PDB entry 5KCW | X-ray diffraction, 1.91 A resolution | chains A and B of the 4 polymer chains in the assembly

Chain A (and B):
Name: Estrogen receptor
Organism: Homo sapiens
Notes: fragment: ligand-binding domain; chain B of this document is another copy of the same molecule, construct and numbering; everything in this record applies to it too
Reference sequence: P03372 (ESR1_HUMAN), isoform P03372-3; residues 298-554 here correspond to UniProt positions 125-381 (UniProt number = residue number - 173)
Chain sequence (257 residues; numbered 298 to 554; the number before each row is that of its first residue):
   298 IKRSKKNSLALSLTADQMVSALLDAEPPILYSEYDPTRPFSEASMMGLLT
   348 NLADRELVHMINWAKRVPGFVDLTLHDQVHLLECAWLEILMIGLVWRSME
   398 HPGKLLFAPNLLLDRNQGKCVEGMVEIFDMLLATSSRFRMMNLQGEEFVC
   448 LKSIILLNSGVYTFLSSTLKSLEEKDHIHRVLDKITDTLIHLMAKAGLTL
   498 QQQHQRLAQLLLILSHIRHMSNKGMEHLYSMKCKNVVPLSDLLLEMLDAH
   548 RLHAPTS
Disordered / not traced: 298-303, 332-333, 462-471, 549-554 (chain B: 298-304, 417-419, 461-469, 527-534, 549-554)
Construct notes: engineered mutation Ser-537 (Tyr364 in P03372)
Ligand contacts: OB9 ((1S,2R,4S)-5,6-bis(4-hydroxyphenyl)-N-phenyl-N-(2,2,2-trifluoroethyl)-7-oxabicyclo[2.2.1]hept-5-ene-2-sulfonamide): Met-343, Leu-346, Thr-347, Leu-349, Ala-350, Glu-353, Leu-384, Leu-387, Met-388, Leu-391, Arg-394, Phe-404, Met-421, Ile-424, Gly-521, His-524, Leu-525, Leu-536, Leu-540
What the authors report for this chain:
  - conformationally variable residues (helix shift): Leu-525, Leu-544
  - binding site for OB9: Leu-525
  - mutagenesis - Y537S: increased stability (citing earlier work)

Chain A / chain B interface:
Pairs across the interface (51):
  Ala-430(A) with Tyr-459(B)
  Arg-434(A) with Tyr-459(B), hydrogen bond; His-476(B)
  Ile-451(A) with Leu-509(B), hydrophobic
  Asn-455(A) with Leu-509(B); His-513(B), hydrogen bond
  Ser-456(A) with His-513(B)
  Tyr-459(A) with Ala-430(B); Arg-434(B); Ile-510(B); His-513(B), hydrogen bond
  His-476(A) with Arg-434(B)
  Asp-480(A) with Gln-502(B); Gln-506(B), hydrogen bond
  Thr-483(A) with His-501(B); Ala-505(B)
  Asp-484(A) with Gln-498(B), hydrogen bond; Gln-502(B), hydrogen bond
  Ile-487(A) with His-501(B)
  Gln-498(A) with Asp-484(B), hydrogen bond
  His-501(A) with Thr-483(B); Asp-484(B), salt bridge; Ile-487(B); His-501(B); Leu-504(B)
  Gln-502(A) with Asp-480(B); Asp-484(B), hydrogen bond
  Leu-504(A) with His-501(B)
  Ala-505(A) with Thr-483(B); Leu-508(B), hydrophobic
  Gln-506(A) with Asp-480(B), hydrogen bond
  Leu-508(A) with Ala-505(B), hydrophobic
  Leu-509(A) with Ile-451(B), hydrophobic; Asn-455(B); Leu-511(B), hydrophobic
  Ile-510(A) with Tyr-459(B)
  Leu-511(A) with Leu-509(B), hydrophobic
  Ser-512(A) with Leu-511(B), hydrogen bond (side chain-backbone); Ser-512(B), hydrogen bond (side chain-backbone); Arg-515(B)
  His-513(A) with Tyr-459(B)
  Arg-515(A) with Ser-512(B), hydrogen bond; His-513(B); His-516(B)
  His-516(A) with Arg-515(B); Asn-519(B), hydrogen bond
  Asn-519(A) with His-516(B), hydrogen bond; Asn-519(B), hydrogen bond
  Lys-520(A) with His-547(B), hydrogen bond (side chain-backbone)
  Glu-523(A) with Glu-523(B)
  His-547(A) with Lys-520(B), hydrogen bond (backbone-side chain)
Other interface residues (no listed pair), chain A (33 interface residues in all): Met-427, Val-458, Thr-460, Leu-479
Other interface residues (no listed pair), chain B (31 interface residues in all): Met-427, Thr-460, Leu-479

Summary:
The interface between chain A and chain B involves 33 residues on one side and 31 on the other, with 17
hydrogen bonds and 1 salt bridge. Among the polar pairs are His-501(A)/Asp-484(B), Arg-434(A)/Tyr-459(B) and
Asn-455(A)/His-513(B). From the paper: a binding site for OB9 at Leu-525(A); Y537S of chain A increases
stability.
Both chains are Estrogen receptor (Homo sapiens). Entry 5KCW (Crystal Structure of the ER-alpha Ligand-binding
Domain (Y537S) in Complex with an N-trifluoroethyl OBHS-N derivative) was determined by X-ray diffraction
together with 5KCC, 5KCD, 5KCE, 5KCF, 5KCT, 5KCU and 5KD9 from the same study.
